Entry 6EMV (X-ray diffraction, 2.90 A resolution); this record covers chain A.

== Chain A ==
Name: tRNA (guanine(9)-/adenine(9)-N1)-methyltransferase
Organism: Thermococcus kodakarensis
Notes: EC 2.1.1.218, 2.1.1.221
UniProt: Q5JD38 (TRM10_THEKO); residue numbers follow UniProt; this construct covers 97-272
Chain sequence (197 residues; each row starts with the number of its first residue; note: 96 numbers in that range are skipped by the numbering (no residue carries them; nothing is unmodelled there); numbers below 1 keep their minus sign (Met-20 is residue -20)):
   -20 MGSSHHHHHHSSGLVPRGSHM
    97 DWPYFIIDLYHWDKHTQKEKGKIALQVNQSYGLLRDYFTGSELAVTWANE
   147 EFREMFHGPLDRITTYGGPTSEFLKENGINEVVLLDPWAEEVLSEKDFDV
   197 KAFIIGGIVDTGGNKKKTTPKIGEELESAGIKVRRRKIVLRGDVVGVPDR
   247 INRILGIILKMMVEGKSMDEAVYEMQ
Disordered / not traced: -20 to 0, 97, 135-137, 208-209
Differences from the reference sequence: initiating methionine (-20); expression tag (-19 to 0); engineered mutation Ala120 (Cys in Q5JD38)
Small-molecule neighbours: S-adenosylhomocysteine (SAH): Leu181, Asp182, Pro183, Trp184, Ile201, Gly202, Ile204, Asp206, Lys211, Lys212, Lys213, Thr214, Thr215, Arg232, Lys233, Ile234, Val240, Val243, Asp245, Ile250
What the authors report for this chain:
  - catalytic residues: Asp206, Asp245
  - mutagenesis - Q122A (37 +/- 2%), D206A (63 +/- 2%), D206A/D245A (2 +/- 1%), D206L (39 +/- 3%), D206N (78 +/- 3%), D206N/D245N (58 +/- 11%), D245A (51 +/- 2%), D245L (7 +/- 2%), D245N (82 +/- 4 %): decreased catalytic activity
  - mutagenesis - D245N: decreased binding to tRNA-A
  - mutagenesis - D206L/D245L: abolished catalytic activity

== In short ==
Bound to chain A: S-adenosylhomocysteine. The paper reports catalytic residues Asp206 and Asp245; Q122A, D206A
and D206A/D245A, among others, reduce catalytic activity; 10 substitutions were tested in all.
Chain A is tRNA (guanine(9)-/adenine(9)-N1)-methyltransferase (Thermococcus kodakarensis); the structure,
Crystal Structure of dual specific Trm10 construct from Thermococcus kodakaraensis, was determined by X-ray
diffraction together with 6EMS, 6EMT and 6EMU from the same study.
